PDB entry 7TVF | X-ray diffraction, 2.17 A resolution | chains E and D of the 3 polymer chains in the assembly

== Chain E ==
Name: Ras-related protein M-Ras
Source organism: Homo sapiens
Notes: EC 3.6.5.2
Reference sequence: O14807 (RASM_HUMAN); residues 1-178 here = UniProt positions 1-178
Chain sequence (179 residues; row label = number of the first residue in the row; numbering starts at 0):
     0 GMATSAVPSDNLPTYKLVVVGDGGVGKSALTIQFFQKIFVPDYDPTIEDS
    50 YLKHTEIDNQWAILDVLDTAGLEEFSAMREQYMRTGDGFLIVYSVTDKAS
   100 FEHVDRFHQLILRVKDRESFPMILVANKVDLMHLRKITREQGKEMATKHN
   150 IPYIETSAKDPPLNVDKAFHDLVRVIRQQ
Disordered / not traced: 0-5
Differences from the reference sequence: expression tag (0); engineered mutation L71 (Gln in O14807)
UniProt features mapped onto this chain:
  - motif: Y42 to Y50 (Effector region)
  - binding site (GTP): D21, G22, G23, V24, G25, K26, S27, A28, F38, V39, P40, Y42, P44, T45, G70, N126, K127, D129, S156, A157 and 1 more in UniProt
  - binding site (Mg(2+)): S27, T45, D67
  - natural variant: G23 (G23V: In NS11), T68 (T68I: In NS11)
  - mutagenesis: G22 (G22V: Promotes GTP binding), D41 (D41A: Impairs SMP complex formation), H53 (H53A: Impairs SMP complex formation), F74 (F74A/Y: Impairs SMP complex formation), M131 to L133 (Impairs SMP complex formation when mutated to corresponding residues in HRAS; Impairs SMP complex formation when mutated to corresponding residues in KRAS), H132 (H132A: Impairs SMP complex formation)
Metal / ion sites: Mg2+: S27, T45 (together with GMP-PNP)
Small-molecule neighbours: GMP-PNP (GNP; phosphoaminophosphonic acid-guanylate ester): D21, G22, G23, V24, G25, K26, S27, A28, F38, V39, P40, D41, Y42, D43, P44, T45, T68, A69, G70, L71, N126, K127, D129, L130, S156, A157, K158

== Chain D ==
Name: Leucine-rich repeat protein SHOC-2
Source organism: Homo sapiens
Reference sequence: Q9UQ13 (SHOC2_HUMAN); residue numbers follow UniProt; this construct covers 2-582
Chain sequence (582 residues; numbered 1 to 582; the number before each row is that of its first residue):
     1 GSSSLGKEKDSKEKDPKVPSAKEREKEAKASGGFGKESKEKEPKTKGKDA
    51 KDGKKDSSAAQPGVAFSVDNTIKRPNPAPGTRKKSSNAEVIKELNKCREE
   101 NSMRLDLSKRSIHILPSSIKELTQLTELYLYSNKLQSLPAEVGCLVNLMT
   151 LALSENSLTSLPDSLDNLKKLRMLDLRHNKLREIPSVVYRLDSLTTLYLR
   201 FNRITTVEKDIKNLSKLSMLSIRENKIKQLPAEIGELCNLITLDVAHNQL
   251 EHLPKEIGNCTQITNLDLQHNELLDLPDTIGNLSSLSRLGLRYNRLSAIP
   301 RSLAKCSALEELNLENNNISTLPESLLSSLVKLNSLTLARNCFQLYPVGG
   351 PSQFSTIYSLNMEHNRINKIPFGIFSRAKVLSKLNMKDNQLTSLPLDFGT
   401 WTSMVELNLATNQLTKIPEDVSGLVSLEVLILSNNLLKKLPHGLGNLRKL
   451 RELDLEENKLESLPNEIAYLKDLQKLVLTNNQLTTLPRGIGHLTNLTHLG
   501 LGENLLTHLPEEIGTLENLEELYLNDNPNLHSLPFELALCSKLSIMSIEN
   551 CPLSHLPPQIVAGGPSFIIQFLKMQGPYRAMV
Disordered / not traced: 1-59, 77-80, 579-582
Differences from the reference sequence: expression tag (1)
UniProt features mapped onto this chain:
  - motif: G63 to F66 (RVxF motif)
  - natural variant: S2 (S2G: In NSLH1), M173 (M173I: In NSLH1)
  - mutagenesis: V64 (V64A/G: Impairs SMP complex formation), F66 (F66A/V: Impairs SMP complex formation), K109 (K109E: Impairs SMP complex formation), Y129 (Y129A: Abolishes SMP complex formation; when associated with A-131), Y131 (Y131A: Abolishes SMP complex formation; when associated with A-129; Y131E: Impairs SMP complex formation), K134 (K134E: Impairs SMP complex formation; when associated with E-180 and E-226), E155 (E155A: Impairs SMP complex formation), D175 (D175N: Abolishes SMP complex formation), R177 (R177A: Abolishes SMP complex formation), K180 (K180E: Impairs SMP complex formation; when associated with E-134 and E-226), R223 (R223A/F: Impairs SMP complex formation), K226 (K226E: Impairs SMP complex formation; when associated with E-134 and E-180), 4 further mutagenesis entries in UniProt
From the paper describing this entry:
  - post-translational modification sites: T71 (citing earlier work)
  - mutagenesis - D175N: abolished binding to Ras-related protein M-Ras (chain E)
  - disease-associated variants - Q269H/H270Y: increased binding to Serine/threonine-protein phosphatase PP1-alpha catalytic subunit (proposed by the authors, not directly observed)
  - disease-associated variants - M173I: increased binding to Ras-related protein M-Ras (chain E)

== Chain E / chain D interface ==
Residue-residue contacts - 23 pairs, chain E then chain D:
  D41(E) with R292(D), salt bridge
  Y42(E) with R288(D)
  D43(E) with R223(D), salt bridge
  I46(E) with R177(D); Y198(D), hydrophobic; R200(D)
  E47(E) with R177(D), salt bridge
  D64(E) with K109(D), salt bridge
  E73(E) with M219(D)
  F74(E) with T242(D); N265(D)
  A76(E) with M173(D), hydrophobic
  M77(E) with A152(D), hydrophobic; M173(D), hydrophobic; D175(D)
  Q80(E) with R104(D); D106(D), hydrogen bond; Y129(D); Y131(D), hydrogen bond
  Y81(E) with Y131(D); S154(D); R177(D), hydrogen bond
  R83(E) with R104(D)
Also at the interface, not in a pair above, chain E (15 interface residues in all): P44, T84
Also at the interface, not in a pair above, chain D (22 interface residues in all): T150, I241, T264, D267
The authors on this interface:
  - hot spots on chain D (mutagenesis) - Y129A/Y131A, R177A: abolished binding to Ras-related protein M-Ras (chain E)

== In short ==
Chain E and chain D form an interface of 15 and 22 residues respectively; the contacts include 3 hydrogen
bonds and 4 salt bridges. Polar pairs include D41(E)-R292(D), D43(E)-R223(D) and E47(E)-R177(D). The paper
reports that D175N, Y129A/Y131A and R177A of chain D abolish binding to Ras-related protein M-Ras (chain E); a
modification site at T71(D); 5 substitutions were tested in all.
Chain E is Ras-related protein M-Ras and chain D is Leucine-rich repeat protein SHOC-2, both from Homo
sapiens; the structure, Crystal structure of the SHOC2-MRAS-PP1CA (SMP) complex to a resolution of 2.17
Angstrom, was determined by X-ray diffraction, deposited together with 7TVG.
